7SPB - chains A1 and B13 of the 78 polymer chains in the assembly; structure by electron microscopy, 3.31 A resolution.

[Chain A1 (and B13)]
Name: TraV
From: Salmonella typhi
Notes: chain B13 of this document is another copy of the same molecule, construct and numbering; everything in this record applies to it too
UniProt: Q8KNL2 (Q8KNL2_SALTI); residue numbers follow UniProt; this construct covers 1-204
Amino-acid sequence (204 residues; numbered 1 to 204; the number before each row is that of its first residue):
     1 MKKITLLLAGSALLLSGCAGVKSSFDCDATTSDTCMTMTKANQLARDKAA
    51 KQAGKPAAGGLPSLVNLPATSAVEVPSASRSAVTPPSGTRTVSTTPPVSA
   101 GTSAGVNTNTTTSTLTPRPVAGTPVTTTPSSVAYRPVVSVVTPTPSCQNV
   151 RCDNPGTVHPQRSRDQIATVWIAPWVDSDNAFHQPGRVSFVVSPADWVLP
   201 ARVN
Not modelled in the structure: 1-149 (chain B13: 1-90, 102-149, 204)
What the authors report for this chain:
  - contacts within the chain: W175-H183

[How chain A1 and chain B13 interact]
Pairs across the interface (13; chain A1 residue first):
  R162(A1) - R164(B13)  hydrogen bond (backbone-side chain)
  R162(A1) - D165(B13)  salt bridge
  R162(A1) - I167(B13)
  R162(A1) - V191(B13)
  R164(A1) - R164(B13)
  I167(A1) - P160(B13)
  I167(A1) - Q161(B13)
  I167(A1) - W197(B13)  hydrophobic
  T169(A1) - P160(B13)
  S189(A1) - P160(B13)
  V191(A1) - W197(B13)  hydrophobic
  W197(A1) - I167(B13)  hydrophobic
  W197(A1) - S189(B13)
Interface residues without a listed pair, chain A1 (12 interface residues in all): P160, Q161, S163, D165, R187
Interface residues without a listed pair, chain B13 (12 interface residues in all): T157, H159, R162, F190

[In short]
Chain A1 and chain B13 each contribute 12 residues to their interface; the contacts include 1 hydrogen bond
and 1 salt bridge. Polar pairs include R162(A1)-D165(B13) and R162(A1)-R164(B13). From the paper: contacts
within the chain involving W175(A1) and H183(A1).
Chain A1 and chain B13 are both TraV (Salmonella typhi); the structure, Models for C13 reconstruction of Outer
Membrane Core Complex (OMCC) of Type IV Secretion System (T4SS) ..., was determined by electron microscopy
together with 7SPC, 7SPI, 7SPJ and 7SPK from the same study.
